Entry 4OWE (X-ray diffraction, 1.41 A resolution); this record covers chain A.

# Chain A
Molecule: Lysozyme C
Organism: Gallus gallus
Notes: EC 3.2.1.17
UniProtKB: P00698 (LYSC_CHICK); residues 1-129 here correspond to UniProt positions 19-147 (UniProt number = residue number + 18)
Amino-acid sequence (129 residues; row label = number of the first residue in the row):
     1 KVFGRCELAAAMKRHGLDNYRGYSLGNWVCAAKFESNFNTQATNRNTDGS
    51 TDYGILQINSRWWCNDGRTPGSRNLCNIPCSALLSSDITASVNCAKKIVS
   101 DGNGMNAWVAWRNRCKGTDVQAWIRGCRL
Swiss-Prot annotation at these positions:
  - active site: Glu-35, Asp-52
  - binding site (substrate): Asp-101
Cystine bridges: Cys-6/Cys-127, Cys-30/Cys-115, Cys-64/Cys-80, Cys-76/Cys-94
Bound ions: Na+: Ser-60, Cys-64, Ser-72, Arg-73
What the authors report for this chain:
  - binding site for platinum (ii) ion: Arg-14
  - binding site for chloride ion: Lys-1, Arg-14, Gln-41, Ser-86

# In short
Ser-60, Cys-64, Ser-72 and Arg-73 coordinate Na+. Curated annotation (UniProt) lists active-site residues
Glu-35 and Asp-52 and substrate-binding residue Asp-101. From the paper: a binding site for chloride ion at
Lys-1, Arg-14 and Gln-41 among others; a binding site for platinum (ii) ion at Arg-14.
Chain A is Lysozyme C (Gallus gallus); the structure, PtCl6 binding to HEWL, was determined by X-ray
diffraction together with 4OWC and 4OWH from the same study.
